6KUD - chain A; structure by X-ray diffraction, 2.90 A resolution.

== Chain A ==
Protein: HAP protein
Source organism: Plasmodium falciparum
UniProtKB: Q9Y006 (Q9Y006_PLAFA); residues 1-328 here correspond to UniProt positions 124-451 (UniProt number = residue number + 123)
Sequence (380 residues; numbered -4 to 328 plus 47 insertion-coded residues; the number before each row is that of its first residue; numbers below 1 keep their minus sign (Ala-4 is residue -4)):
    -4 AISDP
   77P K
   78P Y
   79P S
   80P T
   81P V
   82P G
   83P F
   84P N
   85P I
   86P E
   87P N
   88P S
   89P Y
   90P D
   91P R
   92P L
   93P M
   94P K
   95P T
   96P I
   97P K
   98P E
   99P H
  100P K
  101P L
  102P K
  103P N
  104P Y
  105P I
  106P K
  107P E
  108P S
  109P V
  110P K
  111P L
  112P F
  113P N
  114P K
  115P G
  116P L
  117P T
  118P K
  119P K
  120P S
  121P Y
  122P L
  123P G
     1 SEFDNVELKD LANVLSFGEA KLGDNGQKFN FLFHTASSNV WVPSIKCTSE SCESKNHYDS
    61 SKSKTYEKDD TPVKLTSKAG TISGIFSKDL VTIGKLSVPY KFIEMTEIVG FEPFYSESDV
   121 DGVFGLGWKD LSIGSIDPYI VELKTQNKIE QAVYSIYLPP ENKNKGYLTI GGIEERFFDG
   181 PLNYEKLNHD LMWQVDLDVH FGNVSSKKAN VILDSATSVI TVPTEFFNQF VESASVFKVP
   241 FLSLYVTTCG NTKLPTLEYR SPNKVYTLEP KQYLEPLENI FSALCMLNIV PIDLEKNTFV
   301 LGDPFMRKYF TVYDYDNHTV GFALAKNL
Unresolved in the structure: -4 to -2, 121P, 122P, 123P, 1
Differences from the reference sequence: expression tag (-4 to 0)
Disulfide bonds: Cys47-Cys52, Cys249-Cys285
Swiss-Prot annotation at these positions:
  - active site: Asp214

== In short ==
UniProt lists active-site residue Asp214.
Chain A is HAP protein (Plasmodium falciparum); the structure, Crystal structure of Plasmodium falciparum
histo-aspartic protease (HAP) zymogen (Form 3), was determined by X-ray diffraction, deposited together with
6KUB.
